Entry 8R12 (X-ray diffraction, 1.59 A resolution); this record covers chains A and B.

# Chain A (and B)
Name: 3C-like proteinase
From: Severe acute respiratory syndrome coronavirus 2
Notes: EC 3.4.22.69; chain B of this document is another copy of the same molecule, construct and numbering; everything in this record applies to it too
UniProtKB: P0DTC1 (R1A_SARS2); residues 1-306 here correspond to UniProt positions 3264-3569 (UniProt number = residue number + 3263)
Chain sequence (306 residues; each row starts with the number of its first residue):
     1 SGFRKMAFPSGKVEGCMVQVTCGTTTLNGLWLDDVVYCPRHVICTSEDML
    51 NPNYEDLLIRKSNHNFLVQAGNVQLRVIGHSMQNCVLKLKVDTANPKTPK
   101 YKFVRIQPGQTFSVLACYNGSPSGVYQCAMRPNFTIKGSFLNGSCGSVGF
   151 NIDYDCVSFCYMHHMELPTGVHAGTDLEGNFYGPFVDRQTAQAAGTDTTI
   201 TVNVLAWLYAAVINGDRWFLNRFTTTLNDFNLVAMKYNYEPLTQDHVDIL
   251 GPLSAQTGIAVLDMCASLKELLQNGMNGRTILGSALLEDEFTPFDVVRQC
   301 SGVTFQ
Residues lining bound ligands: XH9 (2-[[4-(5-chloranylpyridin-3-yl)carbonyl-1,4-diazepan-1-yl]methyl]benzenecarbonitrile): His-41, Met-49, Phe-140, Leu-141, Asn-142, Gly-143, Ser-144, Cys-145, His-163, His-164, Met-165, Glu-166, His-172, Phe-181, Val-186, Asp-187, Arg-188, Gln-189, Gln-192
Reported in the primary citation:
  - binding site for XH9: His-41, Gly-143, His-163

# How chain A and chain B interact
Contacting residue pairs - 65 pairs, chain A then chain B:
  Ser-1(A) with Gly-138(B); Ser-139(B); Phe-140(B), hydrogen bond (backbone-backbone); Glu-166(B), hydrogen bond; Gly-170(B), hydrogen bond (side chain-backbone); His-172(B), hydrogen bond (backbone-side chain)
  Gly-2(A) with Gly-138(B); Ser-139(B)
  Arg-4(A) with Lys-5(B); Gln-127(B); Lys-137(B), hydrogen bond (side chain-backbone); Glu-290(B), salt bridge
  Lys-5(A) with Tyr-126(B)
  Met-6(A) with Gly-124(B); Val-125(B)
  Ala-7(A) with Gly-124(B); Val-125(B), hydrogen bond (backbone-backbone)
  Phe-8(A) with Val-125(B)
  Pro-9(A) with Ser-10(B); Glu-14(B); Pro-122(B), hydrophobic; Ser-123(B); Gly-124(B)
  Ser-10(A) with Pro-9(B); Ser-10(B), hydrogen bond (backbone-side chain); Glu-14(B), hydrogen bond (backbone-side chain)
  Gly-11(A) with Gly-11(B); Glu-14(B), hydrogen bond (backbone-side chain)
  Glu-14(A) with Pro-9(B); Ser-10(B), hydrogen bond (side chain-backbone); Gly-11(B), hydrogen bond (side chain-backbone)
  Pro-122(A) with Pro-9(B), hydrophobic
  Ser-123(A) with Pro-9(B)
  Gly-124(A) with Met-6(B); Ala-7(B)
  Val-125(A) with Met-6(B); Ala-7(B), hydrogen bond (backbone-backbone); Phe-8(B); Val-125(B), hydrophobic
  Tyr-126(A) with Arg-4(B); Lys-5(B); Met-6(B), hydrophobic
  Gln-127(A) with Arg-4(B), hydrogen bond (backbone-side chain)
  Lys-137(A) with Arg-4(B), hydrogen bond (backbone-side chain)
  Gly-138(A) with Ser-1(B); Gly-2(B)
  Ser-139(A) with Ser-1(B); Gly-2(B), hydrogen bond (side chain-backbone); Met-6(B); Gln-299(B), hydrogen bond
  Phe-140(A) with Ser-1(B), hydrogen bond (backbone-backbone)
  Leu-141(A) with Gln-299(B); Gly-302(B)
  Glu-166(A) with Ser-1(B), hydrogen bond
  His-172(A) with Ser-1(B), hydrogen bond (side chain-backbone)
  Gly-283(A) with Leu-286(B)
  Ala-285(A) with Ala-285(B), hydrophobic
  Leu-286(A) with Gly-283(B); Ala-285(B), hydrophobic
  Glu-290(A) with Arg-4(B), salt bridge
  Arg-298(A) with Ser-123(B), hydrogen bond (side chain-backbone); Gly-124(B)
  Gln-299(A) with Ser-139(B), hydrogen bond; Leu-141(B)
  Ser-301(A) with Leu-141(B)
Interface residues without a listed pair, chain A (39 interface residues in all): Phe-3, Lys-12, Leu-115, Tyr-118, Cys-128, Gly-170, Thr-280, Cys-300
Interface residues without a listed pair, chain B (39 interface residues in all): Phe-3, Lys-12, Leu-115, Cys-128, Thr-280, Ser-284, Cys-300, Ser-301

# Overview
Chain A and chain B each contribute 39 residues to their interface; the contacts include 21 hydrogen bonds and
2 salt bridges. Among the polar pairs are Arg-4(A)/Glu-290(B), Ser-1(A)/Glu-166(B) and Ser-1(A)/Gly-170(B).
Ligands of chain A: compound XH9. The paper reports a binding site for XH9 at His-41(A), Gly-143(A) and
His-163(A).
Chain A and chain B are both 3C-like proteinase (Severe acute respiratory syndrome coronavirus 2); the
structure, Structure of compound 8 bound to SARS-CoV-2 main protease, was determined by X-ray diffraction,
deposited together with 8R11, 8R14 and 8R16.
